8WT8 - chains A and I of the 10 polymer chains in the assembly; structure by electron microscopy, 2.90 A resolution.

== Chain A ==
Protein: IS621 transposase
Source organism: Escherichia coli
UniProtKB: A0A0E0Y1P1 (A0A0E0Y1P1_ECO1C); numbering as in UniProt (aligned over 1-326)
Chain sequence (328 residues; each row starts with the number of its first residue; numbers below 1 keep their minus sign (Gly-1 is residue -1)):
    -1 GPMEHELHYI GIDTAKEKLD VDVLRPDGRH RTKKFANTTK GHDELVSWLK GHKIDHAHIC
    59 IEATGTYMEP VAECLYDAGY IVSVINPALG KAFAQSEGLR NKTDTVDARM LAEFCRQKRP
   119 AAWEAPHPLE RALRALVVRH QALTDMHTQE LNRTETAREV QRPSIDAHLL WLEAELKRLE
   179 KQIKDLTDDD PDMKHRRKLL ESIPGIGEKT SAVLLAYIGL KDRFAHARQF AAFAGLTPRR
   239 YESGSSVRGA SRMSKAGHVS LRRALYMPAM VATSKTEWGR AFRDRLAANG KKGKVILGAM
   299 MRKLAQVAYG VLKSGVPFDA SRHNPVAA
Disordered / not traced: -1 to 3, 238-249, 322-326
Construct notes: expression tag (-1 to 0)
Metal / ion sites: Mg2+: Asp11, Glu60 (shared with DT20(I), DA21(I) of chain I)
From the paper describing this entry:
  - mutagenesis - D11A/E60A/D102A/D105A, S241A: abolished catalytic activity

== Chain I ==
Molecule: donor DNA-target DNA
Sequence (33 nucleotides; each row starts with the number of its first residue):
     1 TGCAGGCCAT AAGTCAATCT ACAGATGAGC TCG
Disordered / not traced: 1-4, 32-33
Metal / ion sites: Mg2+: DT20, DA21 (shared with Asp11(A), Glu60(A) of chain A)

== Chain A / chain I interface ==
Pairs across the interface - 27 pairs, chain A then chain I:
  Asp11(A) with DA21(I), phosphate contact
  Ala13(A) with DA21(I), phosphate contact; DC22(I), phosphate contact
  Lys14(A) with DA21(I), phosphate contact; DC22(I), hydrogen bond to the phosphate; DA23(I), salt bridge to the phosphate
  Glu60(A) with DT20(I), phosphate contact; DA21(I), phosphate contact
  Thr62(A) with DT20(I), hydrogen bond to the phosphate; DA21(I), sugar contact
  Gly63(A) with DT20(I), base contact
  Tyr65(A) with DA21(I), sugar contact; DC22(I), sugar contact
  Pro85(A) with DC19(I), base contact; DT20(I), sugar contact
  Ala86(A) with DT18(I), base contact
  Lys89(A) with DC19(I), salt bridge to the phosphate
  Lys100(A) with DT20(I), salt bridge to the phosphate; DA21(I), salt bridge to the phosphate
  Asp105(A) with DA21(I), phosphate contact
  Arg237(A) with DA16(I), salt bridge to the phosphate
  Arg250(A) with DC15(I), hydrogen bond to the base; DA16(I), hydrogen bond to the sugar
  Ser252(A) with DA17(I), sugar contact
  Lys253(A) with DA17(I), salt bridge to the phosphate
  Ala254(A) with DA17(I), base contact
  Gly255(A) with DA17(I), base contact
Interface residues without a listed pair, chain A (23 interface residues in all): Thr12, Glu15, Ala61, Asn84, Arg260

== Overview ==
The interface between chain A and chain I involves 23 residues on one side and 9 on the other; the contacts
include 4 hydrogen bonds and 6 salt bridges. Among the polar pairs are Arg250(A)-DC15(I), Arg250(A)-DA16(I)
and Lys14(A)-DC22(I). The paper reports that D11A/E60A/D102A/D105A and S241A of chain A abolish catalytic
activity.
Chain A is IS621 transposase (Escherichia coli) and chain I is donor DNA-target DNA; the structure, Cryo-EM
structure of the IS621 recombinase in complex with bridge RNA, donor DNA, and target DNA ..., was determined
by electron microscopy together with 8WT6, 8WT7 and 8WT9 from the same study.
